5BOL - chains T and A of the 4 polymer chains in the assembly; structure by X-ray diffraction, 1.98 A resolution.

Chain T:
Molecule: 16-nt DNA strand
Sequence (16 nucleotides; each row starts with the number of its first residue):
     1 CCGACXGCGC ATCAGC
Modified residues: 4U3 (5-chloro-2'-deoxycytidine 5'-(dihydrogen phosphate)) at position 6

Chain A:
Molecule: DNA polymerase beta
Source organism: Homo sapiens
Notes: EC 2.7.7.7, 4.2.99.-
UniProt: P06746 (DPOLB_HUMAN); residues 1-335 here = UniProt positions 1-335
Amino-acid sequence (335 residues; numbered 1 to 335; the number before each row is that of its first residue):
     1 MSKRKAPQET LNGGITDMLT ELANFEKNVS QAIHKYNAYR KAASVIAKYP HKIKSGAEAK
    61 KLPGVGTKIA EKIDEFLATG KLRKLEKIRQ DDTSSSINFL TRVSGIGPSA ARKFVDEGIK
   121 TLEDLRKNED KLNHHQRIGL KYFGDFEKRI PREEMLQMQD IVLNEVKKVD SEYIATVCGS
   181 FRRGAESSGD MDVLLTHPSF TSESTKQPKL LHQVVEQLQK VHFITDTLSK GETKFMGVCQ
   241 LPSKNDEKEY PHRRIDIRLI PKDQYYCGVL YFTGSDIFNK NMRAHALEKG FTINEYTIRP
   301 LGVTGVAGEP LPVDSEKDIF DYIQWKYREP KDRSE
Not modelled in the structure: 1-9, 305
UniProt features mapped onto this chain:
  - region: Arg183 to Asp192 (DNA-binding)
  - active site: Lys72 (Nucleophile)
  - binding site (K(+)): Lys60, Leu62, Val65, Thr101, Val103, Ile106
  - binding site (Na(+)): Lys60, Leu62, Val65, Thr101, Val103, Ile106
  - binding site (dATP): Arg149, Ser180, Arg183, Gly189, Asp190
  - binding site (dCTP): Arg149, Ser180, Arg183, Gly189, Asp190
  - binding site (dGTP): Arg149, Ser180, Arg183, Gly189, Asp190, Asp192
  - binding site (dTTP): Arg149, Ser180, Arg183, Gly189, Asp190
  - binding site (Mg(2+)): Asp190, Asp192, Asp256
  - modified residue: Lys72 (N6-acetyllysine), Arg83 (Omega-N-methylarginine), Arg152 (Omega-N-methylarginine)
  - cross-link (Glycyl lysine isopeptide (Lys-Gly)): Lys41 (interchain with G-Cter in ubiquitin), Lys61 (interchain with G-Cter in ubiquitin), Lys81 (interchain with G-Cter in ubiquitin)
  - natural variant: Leu22 (L22P: Found in a gastric cancer sample; uncertain significance), Tyr39 (Y39C: Found in a gastric cancer sample; uncertain significance), Gly118 (G118V: Decreased DNA-directed DNA polymerase activity), Arg137 (R137Q: Decreased function in base-excision repair), Arg149 (R149I: Decreased DNA-directed DNA polymerase activity), Asp160 (D160N: Found in a gastric cancer sample; uncertain significance), Cys239 (C239R: Found in a gastric cancer sample; uncertain significance), Lys289 (K289M: Found in a colon cancer sample; uncertain significance), Asn294 (N294D: Found in a gastric cancer sample; uncertain significance), Glu295 (E295K: Found in a gastric cancer sample; uncertain significance)
  - mutagenesis: Phe25 (F25W: No effect on 5'-dRP lyase activity. Decreased ssDNA binding), His34 (H34G: Decreased 5'-dRP lyase activity. Decreased ssDNA binding), Lys35 (K35A: Decreased 5'-dRP lyase activity. Decreased ssDNA binding. Loss of 5'-dRP lyase activity; when associated with A-68 and A-72. Decreased ssDNA binding; when associated with A-68 and A-72 ...), Tyr39 (Y39F: No effect on 5'-dRP lyase activity; Y39Q: Abolishes DNA polymerase and 5'-dRP lyase activity), Lys41 (K41R: Abolishes ubiquitination; when associated with R-61 and R-81), Lys60 (K60A: Decreased 5'-dRP lyase activity. Decreased ssDNA binding), Lys61 (K61R: Abolishes ubiquitination; when associated with R-41 and R-81), Lys68 (K68A: No effect on 5'-dRP lyase activity. Decreased ssDNA binding. Loss of 5'-dRP lyase activity; when associated with A-35 and A-72. Decreased ssDNA binding; when associated with A-35 and A-72 ...), Glu71 (E71Q: No effect on 5'-dRP lyase activity. No effect on structure shown by circular dichroism. No effect on ssDNA binding), Lys72 (K72A: Severely reduced 5'-dRP lyase activity. Does not affect ssDNA binding. Loss of 5'-dRP lyase activity; when associated with A-35 and A-68. Decreased ssDNA binding ...), Glu75 (E75A: Slightly decreased 5'-dRP lyase activity. Decreased ssDNA binding. No effect on structure shown by circular dichroism), Lys81 (K81R: Abolishes ubiquitination; when associated with R-41 and R-61), 5 further mutagenesis entries in UniProt
Metal / ion sites: Na+: Thr101, Val103, Ile106 (shared with 1 residue of chain P); Mg2+ site 1: Asp190, Asp192, Asp256 (together with 1GC) (shared with 1 residue of chain P); Mg2+ site 2: Asp190, Asp192 (together with 1GC)
Ligand contacts: 1GC (2'-deoxy-5'-O-[(R)-hydroxy{[(S)-hydroxy(phosphonooxy)phosphoryl]methyl}phosphoryl]guanosine): Arg149, Gly179, Ser180, Arg183, Ser188, Gly189, Asp190, Asp192, Asp256, Tyr271, Phe272, Thr273, Gly274, Ser275, Asp276, Asn279, Arg283
Reported in the primary citation:
  - binding site for the 16-nt DNA strand (chain T): Asn37, Arg283

How chain T and chain A interact:
Residue-residue contacts (27; chain T residue first):
  DC5(T) - His34(A)  stacking on the base
  4U3_6(T) - Asn37(A)  base contact
  4U3_6(T) - Lys280(A)  salt bridge to the phosphate
  4U3_6(T) - Arg283(A)  base contact
  4U3_6(T) - Ala284(A)  sugar contact
  4U3_6(T) - Leu287(A)  phosphate contact
  DG7(T) - Tyr271(A)  base contact
  DG7(T) - Arg283(A)  hydrogen bond to the sugar
  DG7(T) - Leu287(A)  phosphate contact
  DG7(T) - Thr292(A)  hydrogen bond to the phosphate
  DG7(T) - Ile293(A)  sugar contact
  DG7(T) - Asn294(A)  phosphate contact
  DC8(T) - Asn294(A)  hydrogen bond to the phosphate
  DC8(T) - Glu295(A)  sugar contact
  DG9(T) - Thr233(A)  hydrogen bond to the phosphate
  DG9(T) - Lys234(A)  phosphate contact
  DG9(T) - Arg258(A)  sugar contact
  DG9(T) - Tyr296(A)  hydrogen bond to the phosphate
  DC10(T) - Ser229(A)  phosphate contact
  DC10(T) - Lys230(A)  hydrogen bond to the phosphate
  DC10(T) - Gly231(A)  phosphate contact
  DC10(T) - Glu232(A)  hydrogen bond to the phosphate
  DC10(T) - Thr233(A)  hydrogen bond to the phosphate
  DC10(T) - Lys234(A)  hydrogen bond to the phosphate
  DA11(T) - Ser229(A)  sugar contact
  DA11(T) - Lys230(A)  hydrogen bond to the phosphate
  DT12(T) - Asn133(A)  phosphate contact
Interface residues without a listed pair, chain A (23 interface residues in all): Arg40, His134, Arg299

Overview:
8 residues of chain T face 23 of chain A across their interface; the contacts include 10 hydrogen bonds, 1
salt bridge and 1 aromatic stacking contact. Among the polar pairs are DG7(T)-Arg283(A), DG7(T)-Thr292(A) and
DC8(T)-Asn294(A). From the paper: a binding site for the 16-nt DNA strand (chain T) at Asn37(A) and Arg283(A).
Here chain T is a 16-nt DNA strand and chain A is DNA polymerase beta (Homo sapiens). Entry 5BOL (DNA
polymerase beta ternary complex with a templating 5ClC and incoming dGTP analog) was determined by X-ray
diffraction, deposited together with 5BOM and 5BPC.
